Entry 5LMV (electron microscopy, 4.90 A resolution (low resolution: residue-level contacts below are approximate; hydrogen-bond / salt-bridge calls are withheld)); this record covers chains A and Q of the 26 polymer chains in the assembly.

[Chain A]
Molecule: 16S ribosomal RNA
From: Thermus thermophilus HB8
Sequence (1522 nucleotides; row label = number of the first residue in the row; note: 44 numbers in that range are skipped by the numbering (no residue carries them; nothing is unmodelled there); a row labelled like 189A-189L holds insertion residues (189A, then the next letters in order); numbering starts at 0):
     0 UUUGUUGGAG AGUUUGAUCC UGGCUCAGGG UGAACGCUGG CGGCGUGCCU AAGACAUGCA
    60 AGUCGUGCGG GCCG
    76 CGGGGUUUU
    88 ACUCCG
    96 UGGUCAGCGG CGGACGGGUG AGUAACGCGU GGGU
  129A G
   130 ACCUACCCGG AAGAGGGGGA CAACCCGGGG AAACUCGGGC UAAUCCCCCA UGUGGACCCG
189A-189L CCCCUUGGGGUG
   190 UGUCCAAAGG GCUUU
   216 GCCCGCUUCC GGAUGGGCCC GCGUCCCAUC AGCUAGUUGG UGGGGUAAUG GCCCACCAAG
   276 GCGACGACGG GUAGCCGGUC UGAGAGGAUG GCCGGCCACA GGGGCACUGA GACACGGGCC
   336 CCACUCCUAC GGGAGGCAGC AGUUAGGAAU CUUCCGCAAU GGGCGCAAGC CUGACGGAGC
   396 GACGCCGCUU GGAGGAAGAA GCCCUUCGGG GUGUAAACUC CUGA
   441 ACCCGGGACG AAACCCCC
   460 GA
   470 CGAGGGGA
   479 CUGACGGUAC CGGGGUAA
   498 UAGCGCCGGC CAACUCCGUG CCAGCAGCCG CGGUAAUACG GAGGGCGCGA GCGUUACCCG
   558 GAUUCACUGG GCGUAAAGGG CGUGUAGGCG GCCUGGGGCG UCCCAUGUGA AAGACCACGG
   618 CUCAACCGUG GGGGAGCGUG GGAUACGCUC AGGCUAGACG GUGGGAGAGG GUGGUGGAAU
   678 UCCCGGAGUA GCGGUGAAAU GCGCAGAUAC CGGGAGGAAC GCCGAUGGCG AAGGCAGCCA
   738 CCUGGUCCAC CCGUGACGCU GAGGCGCGAA AGCGUGGGGA GCAAACCGGA UUAGAUACCC
   798 GGGUAGUCCA CGCCCUAAAC GAUGCGCGCU AGGUCUCUGG GUCU
   848 CCUGGGGGCC GAAGCUAACG CGUUAAGCGC GCCGCCUGGG GAGUACGGCC GCAAGGCUGA
   908 AACUCAAAGG AAUUGACGGG GGCCCGCACA AGCGGUGGAG CAUGUGGUUU AAUUCGAAGC
   968 AACGCGAAGA ACCUUACCAG GCCUUGACAU GCUA
 1001A G
  1002 GGAACCCGGG UGAAAGCCUG GGGUGCCCC
1030A-1030D GCGA
  1031 GGGGAGCCCU AGCACAGGUG CUGCAUGGCC GUCGUCAGCU CGUGCCGUGA GGUGUUGGGU
  1091 UAAGUCCCGC AACGAGCGCA ACCCCCGCCG UUAGUUGCCA GCGGUUCGGC CGGGCACUCU
  1151 AACGGGACUG CCCGCG
  1168 AAAGCGGGAG GAAGGAGGGG ACGACGUCUG GUCAGCAUGG CCCUUACGGC CUGGGCGACA
  1228 CACGUGCUAC AAUGCCCACU ACAAAGCGAU GCCACCCGGC AACGGGGAGC UAAUCGCAAA
  1288 AAGGUGGGCC CAGUUCGGAU UGGGGUCUGC AACCCGACCC CAUGAAGCCG GAAUCGCUAG
  1348 UAAUCGCGGA UCAGCC
 1363A A
  1364 UGCCGCGGUG AAUACGUUCC CGGGCCUUGU ACACACCGCC CGUCACGCCA UGGGAGCGGG
  1424 CUCUACCCGA AGUCGCCGG
1442A-1442B GA
  1443 GCCUA
  1452 C
  1456 GGGCAGGCGC CGAGGGUAGG GCCCGUGACU GGGGCGAAGU CGUAACAAGG UAGCUGUACC
  1516 GGAAGGUGCG GCUGGAUCAC CUCCUUUCU
Unresolved in the structure: 0-4, 1543-1544

[Chain Q]
Protein: 30S ribosomal protein S17
From: Thermus thermophilus HB8
UniProt: Q5SHP7 (RS17_THET8); residues 1-105 here = UniProt positions 1-105
Amino-acid sequence (105 residues; numbered 1 to 105; the number before each row is that of its first residue):
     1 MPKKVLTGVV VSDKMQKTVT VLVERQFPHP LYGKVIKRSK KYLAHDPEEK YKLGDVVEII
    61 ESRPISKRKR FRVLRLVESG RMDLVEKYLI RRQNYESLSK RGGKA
Unresolved in the structure: 1, 101-105

[Interface between chain A and chain Q]
Contacting residue pairs (85):
  G127(A) with Pro2(Q)
  G128(A) with Pro2(Q); Lys3(Q); Glu61(Q)
  U129(A) with Lys3(Q)
  A130(A) with Arg63(Q)
  U189F(A) with Ser62(Q); Arg63(Q); Arg72(Q)
  G189G(A) with Arg63(Q)
  C234(A) with Arg70(Q)
  C235(A) with Glu61(Q); Arg70(Q)
  G236(A) with Lys4(Q); Lys40(Q); Tyr42(Q)
  C237(A) with Arg25(Q); Lys40(Q); Tyr42(Q)
  G238(A) with Arg25(Q); Phe27(Q)
  A246(A) with Leu98(Q); Ser99(Q)
  G247(A) with Ser99(Q); Lys100(Q)
  U253(A) with Met15(Q); Lys67(Q)
  G254(A) with Gln16(Q); Thr18(Q); Ser66(Q); Lys67(Q); Lys69(Q)
  G255(A) with Gln16(Q); Lys17(Q); Ile65(Q); Ser66(Q); Lys69(Q)
  U256(A) with Lys17(Q)
  U264(A) with Arg63(Q); Pro64(Q)
  G265(A) with Arg63(Q); Pro64(Q); Ile65(Q); Ser66(Q); Lys67(Q)
  G266(A) with Lys67(Q)
  C267(A) with Lys67(Q)
  A273(A) with Gln16(Q)
  G275(A) with Lys14(Q); Met15(Q)
  G276(A) with Ser12(Q); Lys14(Q); Met15(Q); Thr20(Q); Arg68(Q)
  C277(A) with Thr20(Q); Lys41(Q); Arg68(Q); Arg92(Q)
  G278(A) with Lys41(Q); Arg92(Q); Tyr95(Q)
  A279(A) with Arg91(Q); Tyr95(Q); Leu98(Q)
  C280(A) with Arg38(Q); Ser39(Q); Arg91(Q)
  G301(A) with Leu31(Q)
  C564(A) with Leu31(Q); Tyr32(Q)
  U582(A) with Ile90(Q); Asn94(Q)
  A583(A) with Arg91(Q)
  G584(A) with Lys87(Q)
  G585(A) with Lys34(Q); Lys37(Q)
  U598(A) with Pro28(Q)
  G635(A) with Lys4(Q)
  U636(A) with Pro2(Q)
  C647(A) with Arg81(Q)
  G760(A) with Asn94(Q); Ser97(Q); Leu98(Q)
  G761(A) with Ser97(Q)
Other interface residues (no listed pair), chain A (48 interface residues in all): U252, C272, G281, A300, C586, G597, C645, C896
Other interface residues (no listed pair), chain Q (51 interface residues in all): Gln26, Pro30, Val35, Leu43, His45, Phe71, Glu96

[Overview]
The interface between chain A and chain Q involves 48 residues on one side and 51 on the other.
Here chain A is 16S ribosomal RNA and chain Q is 30S ribosomal protein S17, both from Thermus thermophilus
HB8. Entry 5LMV (Structure of bacterial 30S-IF1-IF2-IF3-mRNA-tRNA translation pre-initiation
complex(state-III)) was determined by electron microscopy (same publication as 5LMN, 5LMO, 5LMP, 5LMQ, 5LMR,
5LMS, 5LMT and 5LMU).
